5DPF - chain E; structure by X-ray diffraction, 1.47 A resolution.

== Chain E ==
Protein: Thermolysin
From: Bacillus thermoproteolyticus
Notes: EC 3.4.24.27
Reference sequence: P00800 (THER_BACTH); residues 1-316 here correspond to UniProt positions 233-548 (UniProt number = residue number + 232)
Sequence (316 residues; row label = number of the first residue in the row):
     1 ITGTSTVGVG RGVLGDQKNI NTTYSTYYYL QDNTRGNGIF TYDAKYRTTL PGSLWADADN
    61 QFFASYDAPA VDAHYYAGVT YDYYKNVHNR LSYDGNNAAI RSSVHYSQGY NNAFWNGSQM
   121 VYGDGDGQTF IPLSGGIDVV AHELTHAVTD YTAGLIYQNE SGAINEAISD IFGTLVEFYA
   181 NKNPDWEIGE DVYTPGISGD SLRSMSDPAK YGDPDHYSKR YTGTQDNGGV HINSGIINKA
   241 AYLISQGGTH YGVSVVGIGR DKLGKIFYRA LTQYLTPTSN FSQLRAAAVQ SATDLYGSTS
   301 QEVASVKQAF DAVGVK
Bound ions: Ca2+ site 1: Asp57, Asp59, Gln61; Ca2+ site 2: Asp138, Glu177, Asp185, Glu187, Glu190; Zn2+: His142, His146, Glu166 (together with 5H9); Ca2+ site 3: Glu177, Asn183, Asp185, Glu190; Ca2+ site 4: Tyr193, Thr194, Ile197, Asp200
Small-molecule neighbours: 5H9 (N-[(S)-({[(benzyloxy)carbonyl]amino}methyl)(hydroxy)phosphoryl]-L-leucyl-4-methyl-L-leucine): Asn111, Asn112, Ala113, Phe114, Trp115, Asn116, Phe130, Leu133, Val139, His142, Glu143, His146, Tyr157, Glu166, Ile188, Leu202, Arg203, Asp226, His231
Swiss-Prot annotation at these positions:
  - active site: Glu143, His231 (Proton donor)
  - binding site (Ca(2+)): Asp57, Asp59, Gln61, Asp138, Glu177, Asn183, Asp185, Glu187, Glu190, Tyr193, Thr194, Ile197, Asp200
  - binding site (Zn(2+)): His142, His146, Glu166

== Overview ==
Ligands of chain E: compound 5H9. The Ca2+ site 1 is built by Asp57, Asp59 and Gln61. Asp138, Glu177, Asp185,
Glu187 and Glu190 coordinate Ca2+ site 2. From UniProt: active-site residues Glu143 and His231, 13
Ca2+-binding residues and 3 Zn2+-binding residues.
Chain E is Thermolysin (Bacillus thermoproteolyticus); the structure, Thermolysin in complex with inhibitor,
was determined by X-ray diffraction, deposited together with 5DPE.
